Entry 1A5M (X-ray diffraction, 2.00 A resolution); this record covers chains B and C of the 3 polymer chains in the assembly.

== Chain B ==
Name: Urease (beta subunit)
From: Klebsiella aerogenes
Notes: EC 3.5.1.5
UniProtKB: P18315 (URE2_KLEAE); residues 1-101 here = UniProt positions 1-101
Amino-acid sequence (101 residues; row label = number of the first residue in the row):
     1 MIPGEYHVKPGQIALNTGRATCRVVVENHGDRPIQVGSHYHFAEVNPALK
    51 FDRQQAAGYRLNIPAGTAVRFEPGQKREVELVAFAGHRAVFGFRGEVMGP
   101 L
UniProt features mapped onto this chain:
  - mutagenesis: His39 (H39A: Reduces activity by 20% and reduces thermal stability above 50 degrees Celsius), His41 (H41A: Reduces activity by 30% and reduces thermal stability above 50 degrees Celsius)

== Chain C ==
Name: Urease (alpha subunit)
From: Klebsiella aerogenes
Notes: EC 3.5.1.5
UniProtKB: P18314 (URE1_KLEAE); numbering as in UniProt (aligned over 2-567)
Amino-acid sequence (566 residues; row label = number of the first residue in the row):
     2 SNISRQAYADMFGPTVGDKVRLADTELWIEVEDDLTTYGEEVKFGGGKVI
    52 RDGMGQGQMLAADCVDLVLTNALIVDHWGIVKADIGVKDGRIFAIGKAGN
   102 PDIQPNVTIPIGAATEVIAAEGKIVTAGGIDTHIHWICPQQAEEALVSGV
   152 TTMVGGGTGPAAGTHATTCTPGPWYISRMLQAADSLPVNIGLLGKGNVSQ
   202 PDALREQVAAGVIGLAIHEDWGATPAAIDCALTVADEMDIQVALHSDTLN
   252 ESGFVEDTLAAIGGRTIHTFHTEGAGGGHAPDIITACAHPNILPSSTNPT
   302 LPYTLNTIDEHLDMLMVCHHLDPDIAEDVAFAESRIRRETIAAEDVLHDL
   352 GAFSLTSSDSQAMGRVGEVILRTWQVAHRMKVQRGALAEETGDNDNFRVK
   402 RYIAKYTINPALTHGIAHEVGSIEVGKLADLVVWSPAFFGVKPATVIKGG
   452 MIAIAPMGDINASIPTPQPVHYRPMFGALGSARHHCRLTFLSQAAAANGV
   502 AERLNLRSAIAVVKGCRTVQKADMVHNSLQPNITVDAQTYEVRVDGELIT
   552 SEPADVLPMAQRYFLF
Sequence notes: engineered mutation Ala217 (Lys in P18314)
UniProt features mapped onto this chain:
  - active site: His320 (Proton donor)
  - binding site (Ni(2+)): His134, His136, His246, His272, Asp360
  - binding site (substrate): His219
  - mutagenesis: His134 (H134A: Abrogates activity and reduces binding to nickel ions), His136 (H136A: Abrogates activity and reduces binding to nickel ions), His219 (H219A: Reduces activity 500-fold and increases KM 1000-fold. Resistant to inactivation by diethylpyrocarbonate and iodoacetamide; H219N/Q: Increases KM 100-fold; optimum pH is 6), Asp221 (D221A: Reduces activity 1000-fold and increases KM 10-fold; D221N: Reduces activity 50-fold), His246 (H246A: Abrogates activity and reduces binding to nickel ions), His312 (H312A: Enhances thermal stability above 50 degrees Celsius), Cys319 (C319A: Reduces activity 2-fold, but increases KM only 1.7-fold; optimum pH is 6.7. Reduces binding of nickel ions. Resistant to inactivation by iodoacetamide ...), His320 (H320A: Reduces activity 100000-fold, but increases KM only 3-fold; optimum pH is 6.75. Resistant to inactivation by diethylpyrocarbonate and iodoacetamide ...), Arg336 (R336Q: Reduces activity 10000-fold, but has no effect on KM)

== Chain B / chain C interface ==
Pairs across the interface (78):
  Met1(B) - Asp25(C)
  Met1(B) - Arg563(C)
  Ile2(B) - Arg22(C)
  Pro3(B) - Ala24(C)
  Pro3(B) - Asp25(C)
  Pro3(B) - Ala438(C)
  Pro3(B) - Tyr564(C)
  Gly4(B) - Arg22(C)
  Gly4(B) - Ala24(C)  hydrogen bond (backbone-backbone)
  Gly4(B) - Pro437(C)
  Gly4(B) - Ala438(C)
  Glu5(B) - Val21(C)
  Glu5(B) - Arg22(C)  salt bridge
  Glu5(B) - Trp29(C)
  Tyr6(B) - Pro15(C)
  Tyr6(B) - Lys20(C)
  Tyr6(B) - Val21(C)  hydrophobic
  Tyr6(B) - Gly123(C)
  His7(B) - Asp19(C)
  His7(B) - Lys20(C)  hydrogen bond (backbone-backbone)
  His7(B) - Trp29(C)
  Val8(B) - Arg6(C)
  Val8(B) - Gln7(C)
  Val8(B) - Ala10(C)  hydrophobic
  Val8(B) - Asp19(C)
  Lys9(B) - Arg6(C)
  Lys9(B) - Val17(C)
  Lys9(B) - Asp19(C)  hydrogen bond (backbone-side chain)
  Gly11(B) - Ser5(C)
  Gly11(B) - Arg6(C)  hydrogen bond (backbone-backbone)
  Gln12(B) - Asn3(C)  hydrogen bond
  Gln12(B) - Ile4(C)
  Ile13(B) - Asn3(C)
  Ile13(B) - Ile4(C)  hydrogen bond (backbone-backbone)
  Ile13(B) - Arg6(C)
  Ile13(B) - Tyr39(C)  hydrophobic
  Ala14(B) - Ser2(C)
  Ala14(B) - Asn3(C)
  Ala14(B) - Tyr39(C)
  Leu15(B) - Ser2(C)  hydrogen bond (backbone-backbone)
  Leu15(B) - Ile4(C)  hydrophobic
  Leu15(B) - Tyr39(C)
  Leu15(B) - Gly40(C)
  Asn16(B) - Tyr39(C)  hydrogen bond (backbone-backbone)
  Asn16(B) - Gly40(C)
  Arg19(B) - Glu41(C)  salt bridge
  Ser38(B) - Val50(C)
  His39(B) - Gly40(C)
  His39(B) - Glu41(C)  salt bridge
  His39(B) - Val50(C)
  His39(B) - Met55(C)
  Tyr40(B) - Met55(C)  hydrophobic
  Arg60(B) - Gly40(C)
  Arg60(B) - Glu41(C)  salt bridge
  Asn62(B) - Ser2(C)  hydrogen bond (side chain-backbone)
  Pro64(B) - Ser2(C)
  Ala65(B) - Phe13(C)
  Ala65(B) - Gly40(C)
  Ala65(B) - Glu42(C)
  Ala65(B) - Val50(C)  hydrophobic
  Gly66(B) - Lys49(C)  hydrogen bond (backbone-side chain)
  Gly66(B) - Val50(C)
  Phe84(B) - Ile104(C)  hydrophobic
  Ala85(B) - Asp103(C)
  Ala85(B) - Ile104(C)  hydrogen bond (backbone-backbone)
  Ala85(B) - Pro106(C)
  Gly86(B) - Pro102(C)
  Gly86(B) - Gln105(C)
  His87(B) - Pro102(C)  hydrogen bond (backbone-backbone)
  His87(B) - Asp103(C)  salt bridge
  Arg88(B) - Asp103(C)  hydrogen bond (backbone-backbone)
  Ala89(B) - Asp103(C)  hydrogen bond (backbone-backbone)
  Ala89(B) - Ile104(C)
  Phe91(B) - Gly54(C)
  Phe91(B) - Gln59(C)
  Phe91(B) - Asp103(C)
  Phe93(B) - Gly54(C)
  Phe93(B) - Met55(C)  hydrophobic
Other interface residues (no listed pair), chain B (37 interface residues in all): Pro10, Gly37, Ile63, Thr67, Gly92
Other interface residues (no listed pair), chain C (43 interface residues in all): Tyr9, Met12, Thr16, Gly18, Gly48, Arg52, Asp53

== Summary ==
37 residues of chain B face 43 of chain C across their interface; the contacts include 14 hydrogen bonds and 5
salt bridges. Among the polar pairs are Glu5(B)-Arg22(C), Arg19(B)-Glu41(C) and His39(B)-Glu41(C).
Here chain B is Urease (beta subunit) and chain C is Urease (alpha subunit), both from Klebsiella aerogenes.
Entry 1A5M (K217A variant of klebsiella aerogenes urease) was determined by X-ray diffraction, deposited
together with 1A5K, 1A5L, 1A5N and 1A5O.
